Entry 9G0R (electron microscopy, 3.10 A resolution); this record covers chains A and a of the 12 polymer chains in the assembly.

== Chain A ==
Molecule: Tubulin beta-4 chain
Organism: Xenopus laevis
UniProt: P30883 (TBB4_XENLA); numbering as in UniProt (aligned over 1-445)
Sequence (445 residues; each row starts with the number of its first residue):
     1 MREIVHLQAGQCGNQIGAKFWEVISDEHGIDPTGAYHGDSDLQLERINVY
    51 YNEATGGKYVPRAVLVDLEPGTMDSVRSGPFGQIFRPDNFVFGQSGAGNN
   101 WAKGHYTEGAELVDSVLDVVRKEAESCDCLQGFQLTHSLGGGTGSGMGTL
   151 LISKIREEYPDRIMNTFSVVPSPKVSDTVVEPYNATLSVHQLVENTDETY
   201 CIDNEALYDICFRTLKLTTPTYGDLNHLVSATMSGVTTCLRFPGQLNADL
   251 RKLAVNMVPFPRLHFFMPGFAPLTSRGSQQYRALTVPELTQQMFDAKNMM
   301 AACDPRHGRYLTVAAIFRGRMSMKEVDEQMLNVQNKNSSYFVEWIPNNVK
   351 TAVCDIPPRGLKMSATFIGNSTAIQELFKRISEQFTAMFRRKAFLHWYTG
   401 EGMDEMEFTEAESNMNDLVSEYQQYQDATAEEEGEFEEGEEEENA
Unresolved in the structure: 431-445
Residues lining bound ligands:
  - GDP (guanosine-5'-diphosphate): Gly10, Gln11, Cys12, Gln15, Ile16, Asn99, Ser138, Gly140, Gly141, Gly142, Thr143, Gly144, Asp177, Glu181, Asn204, Tyr222, Leu225, Asn226
  - GTP: Gln245, Leu246, Lys252
Swiss-Prot annotation at these positions:
  - motif: Met1 to Ile4 (MREI motif)
  - binding site (GTP): Gln11, Glu69, Ser138, Gly142, Thr143, Gly144, Asn204, Asn226
  - binding site (Mg(2+)): Glu69
  - modified residue: Glu438 (5-glutamyl polyglutamate)

== Chain a ==
Molecule: Tubulin alpha chain
Organism: Xenopus laevis
UniProt: A0A8J0UQF0 (A0A8J0UQF0_XENLA); numbering as in UniProt (aligned over 1-449)
Sequence (449 residues; row label = number of the first residue in the row):
     1 MRECISVHIGQAGVQMGNACWELYCLEHGIQQDGIIPDDKTAVMDSSFGT
    51 FFSETGSGKHVPRAVFVDLEQTVIGEIRTGHYRSLFHPEQLITGKEDAAN
   101 NYARGHYTIGKEIVDSVLDRVRKMADQCSGLQGFLIFHSFGGGTGSGFTS
   151 LLMERLSVDYGKKSKLEFSVYPAPQISTAVVEPYNSILTTHTTLEHSDCA
   201 FMVDNEAIYDICNRNLDIERPTYTNLNRLIGQIVSSITASLRFDGALNVD
   251 LTEFQTNLVPYPRIHFPLVTYSPIISAEKAYHEQLSVPEITNACFEYSNQ
   301 MVKCDPRRGKYMACCLLYRGDVVPKDVNAAIATIKTRKSIQFVDWCPTGF
   351 KVGINYQPPTAVPGGDLAKVQRAVCMLSNTTAIAEAWARLDHKFDLMYSK
   401 RAFVHWYVGEGMEEGEFSEAREDMAALEKDYEEVGTESGDGGDEEEDEY
Unresolved in the structure: 39-44, 439-449
Bound ions: Mg2+: Glu70 (together with GTP)
Residues lining bound ligands: GTP: Gly10, Gln11, Ala12, Gln15, Met16, Asp68, Glu70, Asp97, Ala98, Ala99, Asn100, Ser139, Gly141, Gly142, Gly143, Thr144, Gly145, Val170, Thr178, Glu182, Asn205, Tyr223, Leu226, Asn227, Ile230

== How chain A and chain a interact ==
Contacting residue pairs - 75 pairs, chain A then chain a:
  Met1(A) with Gln71(a), hydrogen bond; Lys95(a)
  Arg2(A) with Glu70(a); Thr72(a), hydrogen bond; Lys95(a)
  Glu45(A) with Thr79(a)
  Arg46(A) with Gln71(a), hydrogen bond
  Gln131(A) with Glu96(a), hydrogen bond
  Arg162(A) with Glu96(a), salt bridge
  Pro243(A) with Thr72(a); Glu76(a)
  Gly244(A) with Gln11(a), hydrogen bond (backbone-side chain); Gln15(a)
  Gln245(A) with Gln11(a), hydrogen bond (backbone-side chain); Gln15(a); Thr222(a); Tyr223(a), hydrogen bond (side chain-backbone)
  Leu246(A) with Gln11(a); Thr178(a)
  Asn247(A) with Gln11(a), hydrogen bond (backbone-side chain); Glu70(a), hydrogen bond; Thr72(a)
  Asp249(A) with Glu96(a); Asp97(a)
  Arg251(A) with Glu96(a), salt bridge; Ala99(a); Arg104(a)
  Lys252(A) with Asp97(a); Ala99(a); Asn100(a), hydrogen bond
  Ala254(A) with Trp406(a)
  Val255(A) with Ala99(a); Phe403(a); Trp406(a)
  Asn256(A) with Asn100(a); Ala179(a); Val180(a), hydrogen bond (side chain-backbone); Val181(a); Phe403(a)
  Val258(A) with Phe403(a); His405(a); Trp406(a), hydrogen bond (backbone-side chain)
  Pro259(A) with Ala402(a); Phe403(a); His405(a), hydrogen bond (backbone-side chain)
  Phe260(A) with Lys400(a); Arg401(a); Ala402(a); His405(a)
  Pro261(A) with His405(a)
  Ser322(A) with Arg220(a); Pro221(a), hydrogen bond (side chain-backbone)
  Met323(A) with Tyr209(a); Pro221(a); Tyr223(a), hydrophobic
  Lys324(A) with Tyr209(a); Asn213(a); Pro221(a), hydrogen bond (backbone-backbone)
  Glu325(A) with Arg220(a), salt bridge
  Asp327(A) with Ile176(a); Thr178(a)
  Leu331(A) with Gln175(a)
  Trp344(A) with Leu396(a); Met397(a); Lys400(a); Ala402(a), hydrophobic
  Pro346(A) with Lys393(a); Met397(a)
  Asn347(A) with Ser177(a); Ala179(a); Val180(a)
  Val349(A) with Val180(a)
  Lys350(A) with Asn100(a); Thr178(a)
  Thr351(A) with Thr178(a), hydrogen bond (backbone-backbone)
Interface residues without a listed pair, chain A (45 interface residues in all): Cys129, Ile163, Asp197, Cys239, Phe242, Thr312, Met321, Glu343, Ile345, Asn348, Ala428, Thr429
Interface residues without a listed pair, chain a (40 interface residues in all): Gly75, Gly94, Pro183, Glu219, Thr224

== In short ==
45 residues of chain A and 40 residues of chain a are in contact, with 16 hydrogen bonds and 3 salt bridges.
Among the polar pairs are Arg162(A)-Glu96(a), Arg251(A)-Glu96(a) and Glu325(A)-Arg220(a). GTP is bound between
chain A and chain a. Chain A binds GDP.
Chain A is Tubulin beta-4 chain and chain a is Tubulin alpha chain, both from Xenopus laevis; the structure,
Xenopus laevis undecorated microtubule - 15 protofilament, 4-start helix, was determined by electron
microscopy together with 9FVJ, 9G0O, 9G0P, 9G0Q, 9G0S and 9G0T from the same study.
